PDB entry 6XBD | electron microscopy, 3.05 A resolution | chains I and L of the 14 polymer chains in the assembly

# Chain I
Protein: Phospholipid transport system ATP-binding protein MlaF
Source organism: Escherichia coli DEC6A
Notes: EC 3.6.3.-
UniProtKB: H4UPQ0 (H4UPQ0_ECOLX); residue numbers follow UniProt; this construct covers 1-269
Chain sequence (269 residues; row label = number of the first residue in the row):
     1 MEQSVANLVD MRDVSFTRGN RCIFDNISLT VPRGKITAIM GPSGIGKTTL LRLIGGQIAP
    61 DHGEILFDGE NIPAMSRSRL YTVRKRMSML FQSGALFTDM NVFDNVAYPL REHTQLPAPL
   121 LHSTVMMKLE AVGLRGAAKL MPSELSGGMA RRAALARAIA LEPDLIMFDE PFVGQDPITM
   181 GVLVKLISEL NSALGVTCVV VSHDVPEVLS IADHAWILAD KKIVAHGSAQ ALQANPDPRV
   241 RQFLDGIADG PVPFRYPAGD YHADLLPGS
Unresolved in the structure: 1-4, 268-269

# Chain L
Protein: Phospholipid ABC transporter-binding protein MlaB
Source organism: Escherichia coli K-12
UniProtKB: H4UPP6 (H4UPP6_ECOLX); residue numbers follow UniProt; this construct covers 1-97
Chain sequence (97 residues; row label = number of the first residue in the row):
     1 MSESLSWMQT GDTLALSGEL DQDVLLPLWE MREEAVKGIT CIDLSRVSRV DTGGLALLLH
    61 LIDLAKKQGN NVTLQGVNDK VYTLAKLYNL PADVLPR
Unresolved in the structure: 1-2

# Interface between chain I and chain L
Pairs across the interface (11):
  Arg-255(I) with Asn-89(L)
  Tyr-261(I) with Tyr-88(L), hydrogen bond (side chain-backbone); Asn-89(L); Leu-90(L), hydrophobic; Pro-91(L)
  His-262(I) with Asp-93(L), salt bridge; Val-94(L)
  Leu-265(I) with Leu-59(L), hydrophobic; Leu-90(L), hydrophobic
  Leu-266(I) with His-60(L); Asp-63(L)

# Summary
5 residues of chain I and 9 residues of chain L are in contact; the contacts include 1 hydrogen bond and 1
salt bridge. Among the polar pairs are His-262(I)/Asp-93(L) and Tyr-261(I)/Tyr-88(L).
Chain I is Phospholipid transport system ATP-binding protein MlaF (Escherichia coli DEC6A) and chain L is
Phospholipid ABC transporter-binding protein MlaB (Escherichia coli K-12); the structure, Cryo-EM structure of
MlaFEDB in nanodiscs with phospholipid substrates, was determined by electron microscopy.
